Entry 8EAS (electron microscopy, 2.60 A resolution); this record covers chains a and e of the 18 polymer chains in the assembly.

Chain a:
Name: V-type proton ATPase subunit a, vacuolar isoform
Source organism: Saccharomyces cerevisiae
UniProtKB: P32563 (VPH1_YEAST); numbering as in UniProt (aligned over 1-840)
Chain sequence (840 residues; numbered 1 to 840; the number before each row is that of its first residue):
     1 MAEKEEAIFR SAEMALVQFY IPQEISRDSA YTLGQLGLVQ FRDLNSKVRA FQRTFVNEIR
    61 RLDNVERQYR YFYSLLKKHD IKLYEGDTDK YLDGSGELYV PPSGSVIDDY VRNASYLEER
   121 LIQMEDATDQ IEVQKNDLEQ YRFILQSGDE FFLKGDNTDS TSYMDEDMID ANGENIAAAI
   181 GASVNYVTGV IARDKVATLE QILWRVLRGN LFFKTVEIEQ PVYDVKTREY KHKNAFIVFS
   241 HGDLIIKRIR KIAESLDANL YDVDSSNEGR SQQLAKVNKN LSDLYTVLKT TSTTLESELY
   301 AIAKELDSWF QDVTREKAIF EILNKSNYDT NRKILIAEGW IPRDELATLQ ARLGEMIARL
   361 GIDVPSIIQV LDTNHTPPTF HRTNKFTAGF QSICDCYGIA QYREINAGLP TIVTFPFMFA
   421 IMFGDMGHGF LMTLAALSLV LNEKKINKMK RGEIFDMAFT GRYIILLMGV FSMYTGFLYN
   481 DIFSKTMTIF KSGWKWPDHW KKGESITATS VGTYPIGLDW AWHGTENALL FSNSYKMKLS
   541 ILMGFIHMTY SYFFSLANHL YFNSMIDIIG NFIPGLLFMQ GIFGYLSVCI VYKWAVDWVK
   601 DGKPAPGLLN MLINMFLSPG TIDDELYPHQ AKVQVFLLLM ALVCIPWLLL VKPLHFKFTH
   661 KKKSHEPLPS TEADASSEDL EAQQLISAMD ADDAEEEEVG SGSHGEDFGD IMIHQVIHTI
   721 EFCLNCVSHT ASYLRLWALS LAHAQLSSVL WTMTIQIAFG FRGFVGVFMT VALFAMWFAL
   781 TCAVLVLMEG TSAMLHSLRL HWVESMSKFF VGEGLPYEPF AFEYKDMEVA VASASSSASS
Disordered / not traced: 1-2, 87-99, 155-182, 660-708, 835-840
Swiss-Prot annotation at these positions:
  - modified residue: Ala-2 (N-acetylalanine)
  - mutagenesis: Asp-425 (D425N: Reduces assembly of V-ATPase complexes and reduces ATPase activity of the assembled complexes), Lys-538 (K538A: Reduces assembly of V-ATPase complexes), Lys-593 (K593A: Reduces ATPase activity), Gln-634 (Q634L: Reduces subunit stability), His-729 (H729R: Reduces ATPase activity), Arg-735 (R735L: Reduces subunit stability), Leu-739 (L739S: Reduces ATPase activity), His-743 (H743A/E/Y: Reduces ATPase activity), Leu-746 (L746S: Reduces ATPase activity), Leu-780 (L780S: Reduces assembly of V-ATPase complexes), Glu-789 (E789A/D/H/Q: Abolishes ATPase activity and proton transport, but does not affect complex assembly), Leu-800 (L800S: Reduces assembly of V-ATPase complexes), 4 further mutagenesis entries in UniProt

Chain e:
Name: V-type proton ATPase subunit e
Source organism: Saccharomyces cerevisiae
UniProtKB: Q3E7B6 (VA0E_YEAST); numbering as in UniProt (aligned over 1-73)
Chain sequence (73 residues; each row starts with the number of its first residue):
     1 MSSFYTVVGV FIVVSAMSVL FWIMAPKNNQ AVWRSTVILT LAMMFLMWAI TFLCQLHPLV
    61 APRRSDLRPE FAE
Disordered / not traced: 1, 72-73

Interface between chain a and chain e:
Contacting residue pairs - 107 pairs, chain a then chain e:
  Glu-6(a) with Asn-29(e); Gln-30(e), hydrogen bond (side chain-backbone); Ala-31(e), hydrogen bond (side chain-backbone); Val-32(e), hydrogen bond (side chain-backbone)
  Ile-8(a) with Ala-31(e), hydrophobic; Val-32(e), hydrophobic
  Asn-384(a) with Asn-29(e)
  Thr-387(a) with Val-32(e)
  Leu-409(a) with Ala-31(e); Val-32(e), hydrophobic; Ser-35(e)
  Pro-410(a) with Leu-39(e)
  Ile-412(a) with Thr-36(e)
  Val-413(a) with Thr-36(e); Leu-39(e), hydrophobic; Thr-40(e); Met-43(e), hydrophobic
  Thr-414(a) with Leu-39(e); Met-43(e)
  Phe-417(a) with Met-43(e), hydrophobic; Met-47(e), hydrophobic
  Phe-471(a) with Thr-40(e)
  Tyr-474(a) with Met-44(e), hydrogen bond (side chain-backbone); Trp-48(e)
  Thr-475(a) with Met-47(e)
  Leu-478(a) with Met-47(e), hydrophobic; Trp-48(e); Thr-51(e)
  Tyr-479(a) with Met-47(e), hydrophobic
  Trp-494(a) with Pro-58(e), hydrophobic; Val-60(e); Ala-61(e), hydrophobic; Pro-62(e)
  Trp-496(a) with Pro-62(e); Arg-64(e); Leu-67(e)
  Trp-500(a) with Leu-67(e), hydrogen bond (side chain-backbone); Arg-68(e); Pro-69(e)
  Gly-503(a) with Ser-65(e)
  Glu-504(a) with Arg-64(e); Ser-65(e)
  Ser-505(a) with Arg-63(e); Arg-64(e); Ser-65(e)
  Ile-506(a) with Pro-62(e); Arg-63(e); Arg-64(e), hydrogen bond (backbone-backbone); Leu-67(e), hydrophobic
  Thr-507(a) with Ala-61(e); Pro-62(e); Arg-63(e)
  Ala-508(a) with Ala-61(e); Pro-62(e), hydrogen bond (backbone-backbone)
  Thr-513(a) with Ser-2(e), hydrogen bond (side chain-backbone); Phe-52(e); Gln-55(e); Leu-56(e)
  Tyr-514(a) with Phe-52(e); Gln-55(e)
  Pro-515(a) with Trp-48(e), hydrogen bond (backbone-side chain); Phe-52(e)
  Ile-516(a) with Trp-48(e)
  Gly-517(a) with Thr-51(e); Gln-55(e), hydrogen bond (backbone-side chain)
  Leu-518(a) with Thr-51(e); Gln-55(e)
  Asp-519(a) with Gln-55(e), hydrogen bond (backbone-side chain)
  Trp-522(a) with Val-60(e); Ala-61(e); Pro-62(e)
  His-523(a) with Arg-64(e), hydrogen bond (backbone-side chain)
  Gly-524(a) with Arg-64(e); Asp-66(e)
  Thr-525(a) with Pro-62(e); Arg-63(e); Arg-64(e)
  Glu-526(a) with Arg-63(e), salt bridge; Arg-64(e); Ser-65(e)
  Asn-527(a) with Val-60(e); Ala-61(e), hydrogen bond (side chain-backbone); Pro-62(e); Arg-63(e), hydrogen bond (side chain-backbone)
  Leu-530(a) with Val-60(e), hydrophobic
  Phe-531(a) with Cys-54(e); Gln-55(e)
  Tyr-535(a) with Ile-50(e), hydrophobic; Thr-51(e), hydrogen bond; Cys-54(e), hydrophobic
  Leu-539(a) with Met-47(e), hydrophobic; Ile-50(e), hydrophobic
  Leu-542(a) with Ile-50(e), hydrophobic
  Met-543(a) with Met-43(e), hydrophobic
  Ile-546(a) with Leu-46(e), hydrophobic
  Tyr-550(a) with Leu-39(e), hydrophobic
  Val-591(a) with Phe-4(e), hydrophobic; Leu-53(e), hydrophobic
  Trp-594(a) with Ile-50(e), hydrophobic; Leu-53(e); Cys-54(e); His-57(e)
  Ala-595(a) with Phe-4(e), hydrophobic; His-57(e), hydrogen bond (backbone-side chain)
  Val-596(a) with His-57(e)
  Asp-597(a) with His-57(e), salt bridge
  Ala-605(a) with Leu-59(e), hydrophobic
Also at the interface, not in a pair above, chain a (61 interface residues in all): Phe-386, Met-418, Ile-421, Lys-501, Lys-502, Ser-510, Ala-521, Lys-593, Trp-598, Val-599
Also at the interface, not in a pair above, chain e (36 interface residues in all): Phe-45

In short:
Chain a and chain e form an interface of 61 and 36 residues respectively; the contacts include 16 hydrogen
bonds and 2 salt bridges. Among the polar pairs are Glu-526(a)/Arg-63(e), Asp-597(a)/His-57(e) and
Glu-6(a)/Gln-30(e). UniProt lists 16 mutagenesis sites on chain a.
Here chain a is V-type proton ATPase subunit a, vacuolar isoform and chain e is V-type proton ATPase subunit
e, both from Saccharomyces cerevisiae. Entry 8EAS (Yeast VO in complex with Vma12-22p) was determined by
electron microscopy together with 8EAT and 8EAV from the same study.
